Entry 8Q9U (X-ray diffraction, 2.00 A resolution); this record covers chain A.

[Chain A]
Molecule: urocanate hydratase
Source organism: Variovorax sp. RA8
Reference sequence: A0A6P2DXK2 (A0A6P2DXK2_9BURK); residues 1-549 here = UniProt positions 1-549
Amino-acid sequence (549 residues; row label = number of the first residue in the row):
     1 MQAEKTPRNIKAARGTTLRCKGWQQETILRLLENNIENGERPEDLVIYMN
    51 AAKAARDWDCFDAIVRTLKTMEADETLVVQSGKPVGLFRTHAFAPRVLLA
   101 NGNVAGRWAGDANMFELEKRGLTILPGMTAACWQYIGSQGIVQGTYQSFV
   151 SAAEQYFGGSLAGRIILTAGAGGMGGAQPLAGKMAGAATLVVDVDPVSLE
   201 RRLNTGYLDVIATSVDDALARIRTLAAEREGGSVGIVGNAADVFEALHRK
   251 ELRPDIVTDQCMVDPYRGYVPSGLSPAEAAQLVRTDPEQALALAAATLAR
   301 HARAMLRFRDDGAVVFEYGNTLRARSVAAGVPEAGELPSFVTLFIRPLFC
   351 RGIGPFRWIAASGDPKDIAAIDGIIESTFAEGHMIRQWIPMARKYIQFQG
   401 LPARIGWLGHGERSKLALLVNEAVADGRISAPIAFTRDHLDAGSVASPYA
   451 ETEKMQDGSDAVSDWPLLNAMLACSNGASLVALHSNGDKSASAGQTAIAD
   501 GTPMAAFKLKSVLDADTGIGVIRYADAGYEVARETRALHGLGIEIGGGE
Unresolved in the structure: 1-6, 549
Differences from the reference sequence: engineered mutation Ala450 (Arg in A0A6P2DXK2)
Curated features (UniProtKB/Swiss-Prot):
  - binding site (NAD(+)): Met49, Gly173, Met174, Gly175, Asp193, Ser198, Asn239, Ala240, Gln260, Val270, Tyr318
Residues lining bound ligands: NAD (nicotinamide-adenine-dinucleotide): Glu40, Tyr48, Met49, Asn50, Ile141, Gly170, Ala171, Gly172, Gly173, Met174, Gly175, Val192, Asp193, Val194, Asp195, Ser198, Gly238, Asn239, Ala240, Gln260, Cys261, Met262, Gly268, Tyr269, Val270, Tyr318, Gly319, Asn320, Phe340, Leu440, Glu451

[In short]
Chain A binds NAD. UniProt lists 11 NAD+-binding residues.
Chain A is urocanate hydratase (Variovorax sp. RA8); the structure, S-methylthiourocanate hydratase, variant
R450A, from Variovorax sp. RA8 in complex with NAD+, was determined by X-ray diffraction (same publication as
8Q9V).
